9FGQ - chains F and I of the 12 polymer chains in the assembly; structure by electron microscopy, 2.50 A resolution.

[Chain F]
Molecule: Histone H4
Source organism: Homo sapiens
UniProtKB: P62805 (H4_HUMAN); residues 0-102 here correspond to UniProt positions 1-103 (UniProt number = residue number + 1)
Amino-acid sequence (103 residues; row label = number of the first residue in the row; numbering starts at 0):
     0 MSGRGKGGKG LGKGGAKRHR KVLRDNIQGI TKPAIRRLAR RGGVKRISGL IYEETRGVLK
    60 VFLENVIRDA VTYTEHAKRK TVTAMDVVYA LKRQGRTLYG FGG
Unresolved in the structure: 0-22, 102

[Chain I]
Molecule: 211-nt DNA strand
Source organism: Homo sapiens
Sequence (211 nucleotides; row label = number of the first residue in the row; numbers below 1 keep their minus sign (DA-105 is residue -105)):
  -105 ATCTTAGCGC GGTGAGTTCA AATACCCGGC AAATCGAGAA TCCCGGTGCC GAGGCCGCTC
   -45 AATTGGTCGT AGACAGCTCT AGCACCGCTT AAACGCACGT ACGCGCTGTC CCCCGCGTTT
    15 TAACCGCCAA GGGGATTACT CCCTAGTCTC CAGGCACGTG TCAGATATAT ACATCCGATT
    75 TGCCGGGTAT TTGAACTCAC CGCGCTAAGA T
Unresolved in the structure: -105 to -60, 73-105

[Chain F / chain I interface]
Residue-residue contacts - 10 pairs, chain F then chain I:
  Arg35(F) with DC8(I), salt bridge to the phosphate
  Arg45(F) with DC7(I), sugar contact; DC8(I), phosphate contact
  Ile46(F) with DC7(I), sugar contact; DC8(I), hydrogen bond to the phosphate
  Ser47(F) with DC7(I), sugar contact
  Gly48(F) with DC7(I), hydrogen bond to the phosphate
  Lys79(F) with DG27(I), phosphate contact; DG28(I), hydrogen bond to the phosphate
  Thr80(F) with DG28(I), hydrogen bond to the phosphate
Interface residues without a listed pair, chain F (9 interface residues in all): Lys44, Arg78

[In short]
The interface between chain F and chain I involves 9 residues on one side and 4 on the other, with 4 hydrogen
bonds and 1 salt bridge. Polar contacts include Ile46(F)-DC8(I), Gly48(F)-DC7(I) and Lys79(F)-DG28(I).
Here chain F is Histone H4 and chain I is a 211-nt DNA strand, both from Homo sapiens. Entry 9FGQ (Structure
of human APC3loop 375-381 bound to the NCP) was determined by electron microscopy, deposited together with
9FH9.
